9BYM - chains G and H of the 18 polymer chains in the assembly; structure by electron microscopy, 3.11 A resolution.

# Chain G
Name: ATP synthase subunit gamma
From: Sus scrofa
UniProt: A0A8D0YCC0 (A0A8D0YCC0_PIG); residues 0-272 here correspond to UniProt positions 1-273 (UniProt number = residue number + 1)
Amino-acid sequence (273 residues; row label = number of the first residue in the row; numbering starts at 0):
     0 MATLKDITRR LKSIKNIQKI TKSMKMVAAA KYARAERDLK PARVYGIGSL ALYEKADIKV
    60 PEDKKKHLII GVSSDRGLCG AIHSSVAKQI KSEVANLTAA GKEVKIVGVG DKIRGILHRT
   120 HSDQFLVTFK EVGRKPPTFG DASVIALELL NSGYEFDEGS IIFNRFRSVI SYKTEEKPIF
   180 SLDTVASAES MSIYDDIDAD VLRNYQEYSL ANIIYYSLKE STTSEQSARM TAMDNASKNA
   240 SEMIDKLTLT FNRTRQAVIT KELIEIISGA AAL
Unresolved in the structure: 0

# Chain H
Name: ATP synthase F1 subunit delta
From: Sus scrofa
UniProt: A0A4X1VPE5 (A0A4X1VPE5_PIG); residues -21 to 146 here correspond to UniProt positions 1-168 (UniProt number = residue number + 22)
Amino-acid sequence (168 residues; numbered -21 to 146; the number before each row is that of its first residue; numbers below 1 keep their minus sign (Met-21 is residue -21)):
   -21 MLPATLLRRS GLGRVVRQAR AYAEAAAAPA SAAGPGQMSF TFASPTQVFF NGANVRQVDV
    39 PTQTGAFGIL ASHVPTLQVL RPGLVVVHAE DGTTSKYFVS SGSVTVNADS SVQLLAEEAV
    99 TLDMLDPGVA KANLEKAQSE LLGAADEASR AEIQIRIEAN EALVKALE
Unresolved in the structure: -21 to 13, 146

# Chain G / chain H interface
Residue-residue contacts (39; chain G residue first):
  Pro40(G) with Thr24(H); Val26(H), hydrophobic
  Val43(G) with Val26(H), hydrophobic; Asn29(H)
  Tyr44(G) with Ala21(H); Ser22(H); Pro23(H); Leu93(H); Ala94(H); Glu95(H)
  Gly47(G) with Leu93(H)
  Ser48(G) with Leu93(H)
  Ala50(G) with Gln91(H)
  Lys54(G) with Asn85(H); Asp87(H)
  Phe138(G) with Pro23(H), hydrophobic; Glu95(H)
  Ser142(G) with Glu95(H)
  Ile192(G) with Val52(H); Pro53(H)
  Tyr193(G) with Pro53(H); Leu55(H), hydrophobic
  Asp194(G) with Val52(H); Pro53(H), hydrogen bond (backbone-backbone)
  Asp195(G) with Thr54(H); Gln56(H)
  Ile196(G) with Leu55(H); Gln56(H)
  Val200(G) with Val57(H), hydrophobic
  Tyr204(G) with Leu55(H), hydrophobic; Ser81(H); Thr83(H)
  Tyr207(G) with Ser79(H); Gly80(H); Ser81(H); Ala94(H); Glu95(H), hydrogen bond (side chain-backbone)
  Asn211(G) with Leu93(H)
  Tyr214(G) with Pro23(H), hydrogen bond (side chain-backbone)
Interface residues without a listed pair, chain G (21 interface residues in all): Leu51, Asn203
Interface residues without a listed pair, chain H (23 interface residues in all): Val84

# Overview
21 residues of chain G face 23 of chain H across their interface; the contacts include 3 hydrogen bonds. Among
the polar pairs are Tyr207(G)-Glu95(H), Tyr214(G)-Pro23(H) and Asp194(G)-Pro53(H).
Here chain G is ATP synthase subunit gamma and chain H is ATP synthase F1 subunit delta, both from Sus scrofa.
Entry 9BYM (Cryo-EM structure of ATP synthase non-stator state) was determined by electron microscopy.
